PDB entry 8BEF | electron microscopy, 2.13 A resolution | chains K and N of the 22 polymer chains in the assembly

[Chain K]
Molecule: NADH-ubiquinone oxidoreductase chain 4L
From: Arabidopsis thaliana
Notes: EC 7.1.1.2
UniProtKB: Q04614 (NU4LM_ARATH); residue numbers follow UniProt; this construct covers 1-100
Chain sequence (100 residues; row label = number of the first residue in the row):
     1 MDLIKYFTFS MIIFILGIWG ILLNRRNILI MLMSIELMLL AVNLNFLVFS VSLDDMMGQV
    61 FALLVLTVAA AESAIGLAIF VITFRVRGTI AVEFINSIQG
Sequence notes: conflict Leu44 (Ser in Q04614)
Modified residues: Met1 (N-formylmethionine; FME)

[Chain N]
Molecule: NADH-ubiquinone oxidoreductase chain 2
From: Arabidopsis thaliana
Notes: EC 7.1.1.2
UniProtKB: O05000 (NU2M_ARATH); residue numbers follow UniProt; this construct covers 1-499
Chain sequence (499 residues; row label = number of the first residue in the row):
     1 MKAEFVRILP HMFNLFLAVF PEIFIINATF ILLIHGVVFS TSKKYDYPPL ASNVGWLGLL
    61 SVLITLLLLA AGAPLLTIAH LFWNNLFRRD NFTYFCQIFL LLSTAGTISM CFDFFDQERF
   121 DAFEFIVLIL LSTCGMLFMI SAYDLIAMYL AIELQSLCFY VIAASKRKSE FSTEAGLKYL
   181 ILGAFSSGIL LFGCSMIYGS TGATHFDQLA KILTGYEITG ARSSGIFMGI LFIAVGFLFK
   241 ITAVPFHMWA PDIYEGSPTP VTAFLSIAPK ISIFANILRV FIYGSYGATL QQIFFFCSIA
   301 SMILGALAAM AQTKVKRLLA YSSIGHVGYI CIGFSCGTIE GIQSLLIGIF IYALMTMDAF
   361 AIVLALRQTR VKYIADLGAL AKTNPILAIT FSITMFSYAG IPPLAGFCSK FYLFFAALGC
   421 GAYFLALVGV VTSVIGCFYY IRLVKRMFFD TPRTWILYEP MDRNKSLLLA MTSFFITLFL
   481 LYPSPLFSVT HQMALSLYL
Disordered / not traced: 1-11
Disulfides: Cys336-Cys420
Small-molecule neighbours:
  - 1,2-diacyl-glycerol-3-sn-phosphate (3PH), molecule 1: Phe13, Phe16, Phe20, Ile23, Ile26, Asn27, Phe30
  - 1,2-diacyl-glycerol-3-sn-phosphate (3PH), molecule 2: Asn27, Phe30, Ile31, Ile34, His35, Phe39, Tyr45
  - phosphatidylcholine (PC7; (7S)-4-hydroxy-N,N,N-trimethyl-9-oxo-7-[(palmitoyloxy)methyl]-3,5,8-trioxa-4-phosphahexacosan-1-aminium 4-oxide), molecule 1: Leu63, Leu66, Leu67, Ala70, Ala71, Leu102, Leu354, Leu468, Met471, Thr472, Phe475
  - phosphatidylcholine (PC7), molecule 2: Asn384, Pro385, Ile386, Ile389, Pro403, Phe474
  - phosphatidylglycerol (PGT; (1S)-2-{[{[(2R)-2,3-dihydroxypropyl]oxy}(hydroxy)phosphoryl]oxy}-1-[(palmitoyloxy)methyl]ethyl stearate), molecule 1: Met12, Phe16, Val19, Ile23, Ile26, Phe138
  - phosphatidylglycerol (PGT), molecule 2: Leu418, Tyr423, Ala426, Leu427, Val430
  - phosphatidylethanolamine (PTY), molecule 1: Trp56, Leu102, Ser103, Ala105, Gly106, Ser109, Leu354, Met357, Arg463, Asn464, Leu467, Leu468, Met471, Phe474, Phe475
  - phosphatidylethanolamine (PTY), molecule 2: Ala70, Ala73, Asn91, Tyr94, Phe95, Cys96, Ile98, Phe99, Leu102, Ile271, Phe274, Ala275, Leu346, Ile349, Phe350, Leu354, Leu486, Val489, Thr490, Met493
  - phosphatidylethanolamine (PTY), molecule 3: Phe295, Phe296, Ile299, Ala300, Ile303, Leu304, Cys420, Gly421, Ala422, Phe424
  - phosphatidylethanolamine (PTY), molecule 4: Met310, Leu427, Val431, Val434, Ile435, Phe438, Arg442, Lys445
  - phosphatidylethanolamine (PTY), molecule 5: Phe350, Phe474, Phe475, Leu478, Phe479, Leu481, Tyr482, Pro485, Leu486, Val489
  - Q7G (2-{[(4-O-alpha-D-glucopyranosyl-alpha-D-glucopyranosyl)oxy]methyl}-4-{[(3beta,9beta,14beta,17beta,25R)-spirost-5-en-3-yl]oxy}butyl 4-O-alpha-D-glucopyranosyl-alpha-D-glucopyranoside): Pro403, Phe407, Cys408, Phe411, Tyr412, Leu480, Leu481, Phe487
  - UQ5 (2,3-dimethoxy-5-methyl-6-(3,11,15,19-tetramethyl-eicosa-2,6,10,14,18-pentaenyl)-[1,4]benzoquinone): Val244, Pro245, His247, Met248, Phe296, Cys297, Ala300, Leu304

[How chain K and chain N interact]
Contacting residue pairs - 71 pairs, chain K then chain N:
  Phe7(K) - Met196(N)  hydrophobic
  Met11(K) - Phe192(N)  hydrophobic
  Ile18(K) - Phe185(N)  hydrophobic
  Met31(K) - Ile181(N)  hydrophobic
  Leu32(K) - Leu180(N)  hydrophobic
  Ile35(K) - Ile181(N)
  Ile35(K) - Ala184(N)  hydrophobic
  Met38(K) - Phe185(N)  hydrophobic
  Leu39(K) - Leu191(N)  hydrophobic
  Val42(K) - Gly188(N)
  Val42(K) - Leu191(N)
  Val42(K) - Phe192(N)
  Asn45(K) - Phe192(N)
  Asn45(K) - Ser195(N)  hydrogen bond
  Phe46(K) - Cys194(N)
  Phe46(K) - Ser195(N)
  Phe46(K) - Tyr198(N)  hydrophobic
  Phe49(K) - Ser195(N)
  Phe49(K) - Tyr198(N)  hydrophobic
  Phe49(K) - Gly199(N)
  Ser50(K) - Tyr198(N)
  Leu53(K) - Tyr198(N)
  Leu53(K) - Gly199(N)
  Leu53(K) - Gly202(N)
  Asp55(K) - Tyr198(N)  hydrogen bond
  Met57(K) - Tyr198(N)
  Gly58(K) - Tyr198(N)  hydrogen bond (backbone-side chain)
  Phe61(K) - Ile146(N)  hydrophobic
  Phe61(K) - Tyr149(N)  hydrophobic
  Phe61(K) - Leu191(N)  hydrophobic
  Leu64(K) - Leu150(N)  hydrophobic
  Val65(K) - Tyr149(N)  hydrophobic
  Val65(K) - Leu191(N)  hydrophobic
  Val68(K) - Tyr149(N)
  Val68(K) - Leu150(N)  hydrophobic
  Val68(K) - Glu153(N)
  Ala71(K) - Leu157(N)  hydrophobic
  Glu72(K) - Tyr160(N)
  Glu72(K) - Leu180(N)
  Glu72(K) - Ala184(N)
  Ile75(K) - Val161(N)  hydrophobic
  Gly76(K) - Leu180(N)
  Ile79(K) - Gly176(N)
  Ile79(K) - Leu177(N)
  Ile79(K) - Leu180(N)  hydrophobic
  Phe80(K) - Leu177(N)  hydrophobic
  Ile82(K) - Thr173(N)
  Thr83(K) - Thr173(N)
  Thr83(K) - Leu177(N)
  Val86(K) - Arg167(N)
  Val86(K) - Glu170(N)
  Val86(K) - Thr173(N)
  Arg87(K) - Glu170(N)  hydrogen bond (side chain-backbone)
  Arg87(K) - Thr173(N)  hydrogen bond
  Arg87(K) - Glu174(N)
  Ile95(K) - Glu174(N)
  Ile95(K) - Leu177(N)  hydrophobic
  Ile95(K) - Lys178(N)
  Asn96(K) - Glu174(N)  hydrogen bond (backbone-side chain)
  Ser97(K) - Glu174(N)  hydrogen bond (backbone-side chain)
  Ile98(K) - Phe171(N)
  Ile98(K) - Glu174(N)  hydrogen bond (backbone-side chain)
  Ile98(K) - Lys178(N)  hydrogen bond (backbone-side chain)
  Ile98(K) - Asp252(N)
  Ile98(K) - Glu255(N)
  Ile98(K) - Gly256(N)
  Ile98(K) - Arg317(N)
  Gln99(K) - Arg317(N)  hydrogen bond (backbone-side chain)
  Gly100(K) - Gln312(N)  hydrogen bond (backbone-side chain)
  Gly100(K) - Arg317(N)
  Gly100(K) - Tyr321(N)  hydrogen bond (backbone-side chain)
Other interface residues (no listed pair), chain K (39 interface residues in all): Phe14, Ile28
Other interface residues (no listed pair), chain N (40 interface residues in all): Ala164, Lys168, Ala175, Ile189, Thr204, Phe232

[Overview]
39 residues of chain K face 40 of chain N across their interface, with 12 hydrogen bonds. Polar contacts
include Asn45(K)-Ser195(N), Asp55(K)-Tyr198(N) and Gly58(K)-Tyr198(N). Chain N binds phosphatidylglycerol, 5
copies of phosphatidylethanolamine, compound Q7G, compound UQ5 and phosphatidylcholine among other ligands.
Here chain K is NADH-ubiquinone oxidoreductase chain 4L and chain N is NADH-ubiquinone oxidoreductase chain 2,
both from Arabidopsis thaliana. Entry 8BEF (Cryo-EM structure of the Arabidopsis thaliana I+III2 supercomplex
(CI membrane core)) was determined by electron microscopy (same publication as 8BED, 8BEE, 8BEH, 8BEL, 8BEP,
8BPX, 8BQ5 and 8BQ6).
